6HVS - chains S and T of the 28 polymer chains in the assembly; structure by X-ray diffraction, 3.10 A resolution.

== Chain S ==
Protein: Proteasome subunit alpha type-6
Organism: Saccharomyces cerevisiae S288C
Notes: EC 3.4.25.1
UniProt: P40302 (PSA6_YEAST); residues 0-233 here correspond to UniProt positions 1-234 (UniProt number = residue number + 1)
Sequence (234 residues; row label = number of the first residue in the row; numbering starts at 0):
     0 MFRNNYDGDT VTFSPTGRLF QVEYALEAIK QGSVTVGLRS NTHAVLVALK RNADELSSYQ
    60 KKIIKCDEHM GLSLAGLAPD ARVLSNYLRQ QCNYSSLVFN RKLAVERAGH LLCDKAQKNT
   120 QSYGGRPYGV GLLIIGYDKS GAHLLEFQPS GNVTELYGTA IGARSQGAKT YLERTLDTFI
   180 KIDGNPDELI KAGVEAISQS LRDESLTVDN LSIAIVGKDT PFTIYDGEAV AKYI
Disordered / not traced: 0-2
Swiss-Prot annotation at these positions:
  - modified residue: Ser13 (Phosphoserine)
  - cross-link: Lys190 (Glycyl lysine isopeptide (Lys-Gly) (interchain with G-Cter in ubiquitin))

== Chain T ==
Protein: Probable proteasome subunit alpha type-7
Organism: Saccharomyces cerevisiae S288C
Notes: EC 3.4.25.1
UniProt: P21242 (PSA7_YEAST); residues -3 to 284 here correspond to UniProt positions 1-288 (UniProt number = residue number + 4)
Sequence (288 residues; row label = number of the first residue in the row; numbers below 1 keep their minus sign (Met-3 is residue -3)):
    -3 MTSIGTGYDL SNSVFSPDGR NFQVEYAVKA VENGTTSIGI KCNDGVVFAV EKLITSKLLV
    57 PQKNVKIQVV DRHIGCVYSG LIPDGRHLVN RGREEAASFK KLYKTPIPIP AFADRLGQYV
   117 QAHTLYNSVR PFGVSTIFGG VDKNGAHLYM LEPSGSYWGY KGAATGKGRQ SAKAELEKLV
   177 DHHPEGLSAR EAVKQAAKII YLAHEDNKEK DFELEISWCS LSETNGLHKF VKGDLLQEAI
   237 DFAQKEINGD DDEDEDDSDN VMSSDDENAP VATNANATTD QEGDIHLE
Disordered / not traced: -3 to 1, 245-284
Swiss-Prot annotation at these positions:
  - modified residue: Thr-2 (N-acetylthreonine)

== Chain S / chain T interface ==
Contacting residue pairs - 61 pairs, chain S then chain T:
  Asn4(S) - Leu6(T)
  Tyr5(S) - Asp5(T)  hydrogen bond
  Tyr5(S) - Leu6(T)  hydrophobic
  Thr9(S) - Arg126(T)
  Val10(S) - Gln19(T)
  Val10(S) - Ser124(T)
  Val10(S) - Val125(T)
  Val10(S) - Arg126(T)
  Thr11(S) - Leu6(T)
  Thr11(S) - Gln19(T)
  Phe12(S) - Gln19(T)
  Phe12(S) - Tyr22(T)
  Phe12(S) - Ala23(T)  hydrophobic
  Phe12(S) - Leu77(T)  hydrophobic
  Phe12(S) - Arg126(T)
  Phe12(S) - Pro127(T)
  Phe12(S) - Gly129(T)
  Ser13(S) - Tyr22(T)
  Pro14(S) - Tyr22(T)
  Pro14(S) - Lys25(T)
  Thr15(S) - Lys25(T)
  Gly16(S) - Tyr22(T)
  Gly16(S) - Lys25(T)
  Gly16(S) - Ala26(T)
  Leu18(S) - Leu77(T)  hydrophobic
  Leu18(S) - Arg126(T)
  His109(S) - Arg82(T)
  Cys112(S) - Arg82(T)
  Asp113(S) - Arg82(T)  salt bridge
  Asp113(S) - Asn86(T)
  Gln116(S) - Pro79(T)
  Gln116(S) - Asp80(T)
  Gln116(S) - His83(T)  hydrogen bond
  Thr119(S) - Arg126(T)  hydrogen bond (backbone-side chain)
  Gln120(S) - His83(T)
  Gln120(S) - His119(T)
  Gln120(S) - Val125(T)
  Gln120(S) - Arg126(T)  hydrogen bond (backbone-backbone)
  Gln120(S) - Phe128(T)
  Tyr122(S) - Ser124(T)  hydrogen bond (backbone-backbone)
  Ser149(S) - Pro79(T)
  Gly150(S) - Pro79(T)
  Asn151(S) - Ile78(T)
  Asn151(S) - Pro79(T)
  Thr153(S) - Leu55(T)
  Thr153(S) - Asn60(T)
  Glu154(S) - Val56(T)  hydrogen bond (backbone-backbone)
  Glu154(S) - Lys59(T)
  Glu154(S) - Asn60(T)  hydrogen bond (backbone-side chain)
  Leu155(S) - Leu54(T)
  Leu155(S) - Leu55(T)
  Leu155(S) - Val56(T)
  Tyr156(S) - Leu54(T)  hydrogen bond (backbone-backbone)
  Tyr156(S) - Val56(T)
  Tyr156(S) - Pro57(T)
  Gly157(S) - Leu54(T)
  Lys168(S) - Leu54(T)
  Leu171(S) - Leu54(T)
  Glu172(S) - Ser52(T)
  Glu172(S) - Lys53(T)
  Leu175(S) - Lys53(T)
Also at the interface, not in a pair above, chain S (34 interface residues in all): Arg38, Glu105, Ser121, Val152
Also at the interface, not in a pair above, chain T (30 interface residues in all): Asn123

== Summary ==
34 residues of chain S and 30 residues of chain T are in contact; the contacts include 8 hydrogen bonds and 1
salt bridge. Among the polar pairs are Asp113(S)-Arg82(T), Tyr5(S)-Asp5(T) and Gln116(S)-His83(T).
Here chain S is Proteasome subunit alpha type-6 and chain T is Probable proteasome subunit alpha type-7, both
from Saccharomyces cerevisiae S288C. Entry 6HVS (Yeast 20S proteasome with human beta2i (1-53) in complex with
18) was determined by X-ray diffraction, deposited together with 6HTB, 6HTC, 6HTD, 6HTP, 6HTR, 6HUB and 30
further entries.
